PDB entry 5C93 | X-ray diffraction, 2.52 A resolution | chains A and B

# Chain A (and B)
Molecule: Histidine kinase
Organism: Lactobacillus plantarum 16
Notes: EC 2.7.13.3; chain B of this document is another copy of the same molecule, construct and numbering; everything in this record applies to it too
Reference sequence: R9WYL1 (R9WYL1_LACPN); residues 370-624 here = UniProt positions 370-624
Sequence (255 residues; each row starts with the number of its first residue):
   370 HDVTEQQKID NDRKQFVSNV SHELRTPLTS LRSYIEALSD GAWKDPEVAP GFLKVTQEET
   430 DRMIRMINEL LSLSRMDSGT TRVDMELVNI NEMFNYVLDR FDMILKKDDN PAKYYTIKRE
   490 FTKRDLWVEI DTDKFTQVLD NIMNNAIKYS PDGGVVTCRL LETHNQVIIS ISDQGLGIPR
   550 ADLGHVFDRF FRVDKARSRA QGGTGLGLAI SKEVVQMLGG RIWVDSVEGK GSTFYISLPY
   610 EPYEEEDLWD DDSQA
Disordered / not traced: 370-371, 566-569, 611-624 (chain B: 370-382, 445-449, 568-569, 611-624)
Ligand contacts: AMP-PCP (ACP; phosphomethylphosphonic acid adenylate ester): Asn510, Asn514, Ala515, Lys517, Tyr518, Asp542, Gly546, Ile547, Val555, Phe560, Arg561, Val562, Gly572, Thr573, Gly574, Leu575, Gly576, Leu577, Ser601, Phe603
What the authors report for this chain:
  - contacts within the chain: Asn388-Arg558 (hydrogen bond), Glu392-Gln506 (hydrogen bond), Tyr403-Met472 (hydrophobic contact), Ala406-Lys476, Glu427-Tyr465 (hydrogen bond), Glu392-Asn510 (hydrogen bond), Arg558-Glu582 (hydrogen bond)
  - binding site for AMP-PCP: His391, Asn513, Asn514, Lys517, Tyr518, Gly572, Thr573, Gly574 to Leu577
  - conformationally variable residues (helix shift, side-chain flip): His391, Pro396, Leu442 to Ser447, Arg558
  - catalytic residues: Glu392, Asn514 (proposed by the authors, not directly observed)
  - post-translational modification sites: His391 (citing earlier work)

# Interface between chain A and chain B
Residue-residue contacts (57; chain A residue first):
  Arg382(A) with Lys383(B)
  Phe385(A) with Lys383(B); Val386(B), hydrophobic
  Val386(A) with Lys383(B); Phe385(B), hydrophobic; Leu440(B), hydrophobic
  Ser390(A) with Phe385(B); Leu440(B)
  Leu393(A) with Leu393(B), hydrophobic; Ile436(B), hydrophobic
  Leu397(A) with Thr429(B); Met432(B), hydrophobic; Ile433(B), hydrophobic; Ile436(B), hydrophobic
  Leu400(A) with Leu400(B), hydrophobic
  Arg401(A) with Asp430(B); Ile433(B)
  Ile404(A) with Leu422(B); Thr425(B); Gln426(B); Thr429(B)
  Glu405(A) with Gln426(B)
  Leu407(A) with Leu422(B)
  Ser408(A) with Leu422(B)
  Trp412(A) with Trp412(B); Pro415(B), hydrophobic; Ala418(B), hydrophobic; Pro419(B), hydrophobic; Leu422(B), hydrophobic
  Pro415(A) with Trp412(B), hydrophobic
  Ala418(A) with Trp412(B), hydrophobic
  Pro419(A) with Trp412(B), hydrophobic
  Leu422(A) with Ile404(B); Leu407(B); Ser408(B); Trp412(B), hydrophobic
  Thr425(A) with Ile404(B)
  Gln426(A) with Ile404(B)
  Thr429(A) with Leu397(B); Leu400(B); Arg401(B); Ile404(B)
  Asp430(A) with Arg401(B), salt bridge
  Ile433(A) with Arg401(B)
  Ile436(A) with Ser390(B); Leu393(B), hydrophobic; Arg394(B); Leu397(B), hydrophobic
  Asn437(A) with Arg394(B), hydrogen bond
  Leu439(A) with Ser390(B)
  Leu440(A) with Arg394(B); Thr573(B)
  Ser443(A) with Val386(B)
  Arg444(A) with Gly572(B); Thr573(B)
  Asp446(A) with Lys383(B), salt bridge
  Arg451(A) with Arg561(B)
Also at the interface, not in a pair above, chain A (35 interface residues in all): Val389, Arg394, Asp414, Met432, Arg558
Also at the interface, not in a pair above, chain B (31 interface residues in all): Ser387, Val389, Glu405

# Summary
35 residues of chain A and 31 residues of chain B are in contact, with 1 hydrogen bond and 2 salt bridges.
Among the polar pairs are Asp430(A)-Arg401(B), Asp446(A)-Lys383(B) and Asn437(A)-Arg394(B). Ligands of chain
A: AMP-PCP. From the paper: catalytic residues Glu392(A) and Asn514(A); a binding site for AMP-PCP at
His391(A), Asn513(A) and Asn514(A) among others.
Both chains are Histidine kinase (Lactobacillus plantarum 16). Entry 5C93 (Histidine kinase with ATP) was
determined by X-ray diffraction (same publication as 4ZKI, 4U7N and 4U7O).
